1VRN - chains C and H of the 4 polymer chains in the assembly; structure by X-ray diffraction, 2.20 A resolution.

Chain C:
Name: Photosynthetic reaction center cytochrome c subunit
Source organism: Blastochloris viridis
UniProtKB: P07173 (CYCR_RHOVI); residues 1-332 here correspond to UniProt positions 21-352 (UniProt number = residue number + 20)
Sequence (332 residues; numbered 1 to 332; the number before each row is that of its first residue):
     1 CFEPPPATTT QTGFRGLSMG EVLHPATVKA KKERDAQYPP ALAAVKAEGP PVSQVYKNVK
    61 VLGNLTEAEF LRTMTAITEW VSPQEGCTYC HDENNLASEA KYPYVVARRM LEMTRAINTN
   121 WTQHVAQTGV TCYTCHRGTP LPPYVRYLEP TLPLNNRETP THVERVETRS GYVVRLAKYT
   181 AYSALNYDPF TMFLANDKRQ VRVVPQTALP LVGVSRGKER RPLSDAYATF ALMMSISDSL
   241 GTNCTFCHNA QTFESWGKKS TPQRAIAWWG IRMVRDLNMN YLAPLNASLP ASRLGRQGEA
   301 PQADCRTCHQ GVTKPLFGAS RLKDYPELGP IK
UniProt features mapped onto this chain:
  - binding site (heme): Met74, Cys87, Cys90, His91, Met110, His124, Cys132, Cys135, His136, Met233, Cys244, Cys247, His248, Cys305, Cys308, His309
  - site: Cys1 (Not N-palmitoylated)
  - lipidation: Cys1 (S-diacylglycerol cysteine)
Glycans and other covalent adducts: heme c (HEC) linked to Cys87, Cys90, Cys132, Cys135, Cys244, Cys247, Cys305, Cys308
Bound ions: heme c Fe (4 sites), coordinated by Met74, His91, Met110, His124, His136, Met233, His248, His309
Residues lining bound ligands:
  - heme c (HEC), molecule 1: Tyr56, Lys57, Asn58, Val59, Lys60, Val61, Leu62, Phe70, Leu71, Met74, Thr75, Ile77, Thr78, Val81, Ser82, Gly86, His91, Leu96, Ala97, Pro103, Tyr104, Ala107, Arg108, Leu111
  - heme c (HEC), molecule 2: Ile77, Val81, Tyr89, Tyr102, Pro103, Val106, Ala107, Met110, Leu111, Met113, Thr114, Ile117, Val130, Thr131, His136, Pro140, Leu141, Pro142, Val145, Leu277, Leu282, Leu289, Arg293, Pro301, Gln302, Thr307, Leu328
  - heme c (HEC), molecule 3: Ile117, His124, Val125, Ala126, Thr128, Gly129, Val130, Thr134, Leu194, Ile236, Leu240, Phe246, Gln263, Ile266, Ala267, Gly270, Ile271, Met273, Val274, Leu277, Asp304, His309, Thr313, Lys314, Pro315, Gly318
  - heme c (HEC), molecule 4: Gln200, Val201, Arg202, Val203, Val204, Gln206, Thr229, Phe230, Met233, Met234, Ile236, Ser237, Leu240, Thr242, Asn243, His248, Phe253, Glu254, Trp256, Gln263, Arg264, Ala267, Trp268, Ile271, Arg272

Chain H:
Name: Reaction center protein H chain
Source organism: Blastochloris viridis
UniProtKB: P06008 (RCEH_RHOVI); numbering as in UniProt (aligned over 1-258)
Sequence (258 residues; each row starts with the number of its first residue):
     1 MYHGALAQHL DIAQLVWYAQ WLVIWTVVLL YLRREDRREG YPLVEPLGLV KLAPEDGQVY
    61 ELPYPKTFVL PHGGTVTVPR RRPETRELKL AQTDGFEGAP LQPTGNPLVD AVGPASYAER
   121 AEVVDATVDG KAKIVPLRVA TDFSIAEGDV DPRGLPVVAA DGVEAGTVTD LWVDRSEHYF
   181 RYLELSVAGS ARTALIPLGF CDVKKDKIVV TSILSEQFAN VPRLQSRDQI TLREEDKVSA
   241 YYAGGLLYAT PERAESLL
Differences from the reference sequence: modified residue (1)
Modified residues: Met1 (n-formylmethionine; FME)
UniProt features mapped onto this chain:
  - modified residue: Met1 (N-formylmethionine)

Chain C / chain H interface:
Pairs across the interface (14):
  Thr207(C) - Tyr2(H)
  Leu209(C) - Tyr2(H)
  Leu209(C) - His3(H)
  Leu209(C) - Ala5(H)  hydrophobic
  Leu209(C) - Asp11(H)
  Pro210(C) - Tyr2(H)
  Pro210(C) - His3(H)  hydrogen bond (backbone-backbone)
  Leu211(C) - Met1(H)
  Leu211(C) - Tyr2(H)  hydrophobic
  Val212(C) - Met1(H)  hydrogen bond (backbone-backbone)
  Val212(C) - Tyr2(H)
  Val212(C) - His3(H)
  Ser215(C) - His3(H)
  Arg216(C) - His3(H)
Also at the interface, not in a pair above, chain H (6 interface residues in all): Gly4

Overview:
7 residues of chain C and 6 residues of chain H are in contact, with 2 hydrogen bonds. Backbone hydrogen bonds
pair Pro210(C)-His3(H) and Val212(C)-Met1(H). Covalently linked heme c: at Cys87(C), Cys135(C), Cys244(C) and
Cys308(C). Curated annotation (UniProt) lists 16 heme-binding residues on chain C.
Chain C is Photosynthetic reaction center cytochrome c subunit and chain H is Reaction center protein H chain,
both from Blastochloris viridis; the structure, Photosynthetic reaction center blastochloris viridis (atcc),
was determined by X-ray diffraction.
